PDB entry 8XMN | electron microscopy, 3.37 A resolution | chains A and B of the 3 polymer chains in the assembly

== Chain A ==
Name: Sodium channel protein type 9 subunit alpha
Organism: Homo sapiens
UniProt: Q15858 (SCN9A_HUMAN); residue numbers follow UniProt; this construct covers 1-1988
Sequence (2031 residues; row label = number of the first residue in the row; numbers below 1 keep their minus sign (Met-42 is residue -42)):
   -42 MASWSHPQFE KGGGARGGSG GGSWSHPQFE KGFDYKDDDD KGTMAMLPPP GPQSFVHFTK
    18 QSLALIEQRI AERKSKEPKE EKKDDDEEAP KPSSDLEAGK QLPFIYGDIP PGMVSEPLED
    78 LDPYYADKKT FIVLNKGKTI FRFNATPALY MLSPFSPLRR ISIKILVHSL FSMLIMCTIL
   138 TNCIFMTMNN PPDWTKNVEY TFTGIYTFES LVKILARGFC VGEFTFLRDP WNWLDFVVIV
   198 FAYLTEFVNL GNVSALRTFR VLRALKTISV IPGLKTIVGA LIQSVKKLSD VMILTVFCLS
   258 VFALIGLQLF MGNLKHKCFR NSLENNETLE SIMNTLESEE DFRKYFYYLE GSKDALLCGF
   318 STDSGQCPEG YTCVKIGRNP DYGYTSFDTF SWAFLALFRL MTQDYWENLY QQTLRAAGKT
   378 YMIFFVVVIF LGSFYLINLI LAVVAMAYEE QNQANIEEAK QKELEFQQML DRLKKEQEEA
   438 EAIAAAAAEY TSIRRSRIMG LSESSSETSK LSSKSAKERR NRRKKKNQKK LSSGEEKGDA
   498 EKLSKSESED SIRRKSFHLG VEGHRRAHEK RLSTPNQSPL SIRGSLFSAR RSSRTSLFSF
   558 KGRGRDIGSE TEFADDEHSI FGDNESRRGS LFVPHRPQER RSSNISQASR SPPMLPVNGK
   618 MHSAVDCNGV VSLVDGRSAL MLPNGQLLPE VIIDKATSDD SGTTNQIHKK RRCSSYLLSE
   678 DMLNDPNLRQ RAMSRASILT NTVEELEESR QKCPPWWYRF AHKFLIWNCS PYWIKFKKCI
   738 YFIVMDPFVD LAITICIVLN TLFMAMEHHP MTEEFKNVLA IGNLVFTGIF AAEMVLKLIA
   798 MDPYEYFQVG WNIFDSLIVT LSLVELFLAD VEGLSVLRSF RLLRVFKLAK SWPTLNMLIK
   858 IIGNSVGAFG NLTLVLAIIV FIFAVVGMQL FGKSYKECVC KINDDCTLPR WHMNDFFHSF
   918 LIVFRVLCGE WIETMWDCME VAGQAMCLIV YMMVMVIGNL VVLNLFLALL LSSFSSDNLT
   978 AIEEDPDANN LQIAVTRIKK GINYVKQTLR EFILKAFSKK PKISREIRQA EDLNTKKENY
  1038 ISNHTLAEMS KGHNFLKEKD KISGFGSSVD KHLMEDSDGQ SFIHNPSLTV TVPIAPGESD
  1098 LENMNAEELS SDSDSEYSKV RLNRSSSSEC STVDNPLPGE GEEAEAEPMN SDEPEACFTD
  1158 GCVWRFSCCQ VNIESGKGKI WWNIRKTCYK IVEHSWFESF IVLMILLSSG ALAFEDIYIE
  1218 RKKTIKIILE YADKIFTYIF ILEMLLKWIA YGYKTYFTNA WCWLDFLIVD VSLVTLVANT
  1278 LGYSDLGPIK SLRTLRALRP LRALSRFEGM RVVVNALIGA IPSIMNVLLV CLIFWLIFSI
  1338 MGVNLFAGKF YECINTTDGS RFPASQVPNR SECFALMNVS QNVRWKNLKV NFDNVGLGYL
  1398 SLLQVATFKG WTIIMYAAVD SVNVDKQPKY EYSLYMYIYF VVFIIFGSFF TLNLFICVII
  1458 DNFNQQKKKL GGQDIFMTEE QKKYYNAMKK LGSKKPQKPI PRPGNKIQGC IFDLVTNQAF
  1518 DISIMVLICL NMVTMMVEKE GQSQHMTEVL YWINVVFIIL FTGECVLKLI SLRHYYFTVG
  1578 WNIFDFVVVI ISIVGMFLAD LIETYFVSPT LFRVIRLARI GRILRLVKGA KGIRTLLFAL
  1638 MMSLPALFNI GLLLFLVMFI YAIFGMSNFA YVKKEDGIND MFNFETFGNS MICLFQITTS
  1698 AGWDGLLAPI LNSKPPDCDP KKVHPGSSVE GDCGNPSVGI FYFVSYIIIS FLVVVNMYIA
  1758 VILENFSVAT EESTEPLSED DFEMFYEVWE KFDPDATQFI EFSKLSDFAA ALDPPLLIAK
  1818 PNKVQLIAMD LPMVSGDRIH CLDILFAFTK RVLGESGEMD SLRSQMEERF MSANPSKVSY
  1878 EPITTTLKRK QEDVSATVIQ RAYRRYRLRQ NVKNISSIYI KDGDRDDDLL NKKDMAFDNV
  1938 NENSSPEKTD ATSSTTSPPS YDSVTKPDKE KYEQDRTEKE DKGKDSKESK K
Unresolved in the structure: -42 to 7, 35-46, 207-208, 423-727, 826-830, 1015-1174, 1769-1988
Sequence notes: initiating methionine (-42); expression tag (-41 to 0); variant Phe866 (Leu in Q15858), Cys1454 (Gly in Q15858)
Disulfides: Cys275-Cys324, Cys315-Cys330, Cys897-Cys903, Cys935-Cys944, Cys1350-Cys1370, Cys1715-Cys1730
Covalently attached groups: N-acetylglucosamine (NAG) linked to Asn283, Asn1352, Asn1366, Asn1375
Small-molecule neighbours:
  - 1-O-octadecyl-sn-glycero-3-phosphocholine (LPE), molecule 1: Ala762, Glu764, His765, Pro767, Leu1329, Leu1333, Asn1391, Tyr1396
  - 1-O-octadecyl-sn-glycero-3-phosphocholine (LPE), molecule 2: Ser1206, Gly1207, Ala1210, Phe1211, Asp1213, Tyr1215, Lys1219, Phe1304, Leu1649, Phe1652, Phe1656, Phe1684
  - 1-O-octadecyl-sn-glycero-3-phosphocholine (LPE), molecule 3: Ala1257, Trp1258, Leu1292, Leu1295, Leu1298, Val1311, Asn1312, Ile1315
  - 1-O-octadecyl-sn-glycero-3-phosphocholine (LPE), molecule 4: Ser1288, Thr1291, Leu1292, Leu1298, Leu1650, Val1654, Ile1657, Tyr1658, Phe1661, Asn1665, Val1735, Phe1738, Tyr1739, Ser1742
  - 1-O-octadecyl-sn-glycero-3-phosphocholine (LPE), molecule 5: Asn1732, Pro1733, Ser1734, Ile1737, Phe1738, Val1741, Ser1742, Ile1745
Swiss-Prot annotation at these positions:
  - site (Is directly targeted by the spider protoxin-II): Glu822, Asp827
  - modified residue: Ser1490 (Phosphoserine)
  - glycosylation (N-linked (GlcNAc...) asparagine): Asn209, Asn283, Asn1352, Asn1366, Asn1375
  - natural variant: Gln10 (Q10R: In PERYTHM), Ile62 (I62V: Found in a patient with febrile seizures; uncertain significance), Pro149 (P149Q: Found in a patient with febrile seizures; uncertain significance), Phe216 (F216S: In PERYTHM), Ser241 (S241T: In PERYTHM), Asn395 (N395K: In PERYTHM), Asn641 (N641Y: Found in patients with febrile seizures plus; uncertain significance), Cys710 (C710Y: Found in a patient with severe myoclonic epilepsy in infancy; uncertain significance), Ile859 (I859T: In PERYTHM), Leu869 (L869F: In PERYTHM; L869H: In PERYTHM), Arg907 (R907Q: In CIP), Arg1007 (R1007C: In PEXPD), 11 further natural variant entries in UniProt
  - mutagenesis: Glu406 (E406K: Hyperpolarizes the voltage dependence of activation by 10.6 mV and prolonges fast-inactivation duration when coexpressed with SCN1B and SCN2B), Glu764 (E764Q: 5-fold less blocked by the spider huwentoxin-IV), Ile778 (I778A: 5-fold less inhibited by the spider protoxin-II), Glu822 (E822A: No change in inhibition (IC(50)) by the spider protoxin-II, but has a significant impact on channel activation by shifiting the V(50) towart 0 mV when targeted by protoxin-II ...), Leu823 (L823A: 9-fold less inhibited by the spider protoxin-II), Phe824 (F824A: 4-fold less inhibited by the spider protoxin-II; F824C: Less inhibited by the spider protoxin-II), Leu825 (L825A: No change in inhibition by the spider protoxin-II; L825C: 19-fold less blocked by the spider huwentoxin-IV), Ala826 (A826L: 8-fold less inhibited by the spider protoxin-II), Asp827 (D827A: 13-fold less blocked by the spider huwentoxin-IV, 3-fold less inhibited by the spider protoxin-II, and has a significant impact on channel activation by shifiting the V(50) towart 0 mV when ...), Glu829 (E829C: 400-fold less blocked by the spider huwentoxin-IV), Thr1409 to Ile1410 (Important increase in inhibition by saxitoxin and little increase in inhibition by tetrodotoxin), Ser1490 (S1490A: Abolishes stimulation by agents that stimulate PKC activity; S1490D/E: Increases current amplitude), 3 further mutagenesis entries in UniProt

== Chain B ==
Name: Sodium channel subunit beta-1
Organism: Homo sapiens
UniProt: Q07699 (SCN1B_HUMAN); numbering as in UniProt (aligned over 1-218)
Sequence (230 residues; each row starts with the number of its first residue):
     1 MGRLLALVVG AALVSSACGG CVEVDSETEA VYGMTFKILC ISCKRRSETN AETFTEWTFR
    61 QKGTEEFVKI LRYENEVLQL EEDERFEGRV VWNGSRGTKD LQDLSIFITN VTYNHSGDYE
   121 CHVYRLLFFE NYEHNTSVVK KIHIEVVDKA NRDMASIVSE IMMYVLIVVL TIWLVAEMIY
   181 CYKKIAAATE TAAQENASEY LAITSESKEN CTGVQVAELE HHHHHHHHHH
Unresolved in the structure: 1-19, 193-230
Sequence notes: expression tag (219-230)
Disulfides: Cys21-Cys43, Cys40-Cys121
Covalently attached groups: N-acetylglucosamine (NAG) linked to Asn93, Asn110, Asn114, Asn135
Swiss-Prot annotation at these positions:
  - glycosylation (N-linked (GlcNAc...) asparagine): Asn93, Asn110, Asn114, Asn135
  - natural variant: Asp25 (D25N: Found in a patient with idiopathic childhood epilepsy), Arg85 (R85H: In ATFB13), Glu87 (E87Q: Found in a patient with non-specific cardiac conduction defects), Ile106 (I106T: In DEE52; uncertain significance), Cys121 (C121W: In GEFSP1), Arg125 (R125C: In DEE52; R125L: In GEFSP1), Asp153 (D153N: In ATFB13)

== Chain A / chain B interface ==
Pairs across the interface (53; chain A residue first):
  Arg277(A) - Tyr132(B)
  Arg300(A) - Glu130(B)
  Phe303(A) - Glu130(B)
  Tyr304(A) - Arg46(B)
  Tyr304(A) - Glu48(B)  hydrogen bond
  Tyr305(A) - Glu130(B)  hydrogen bond (backbone-side chain)
  Leu313(A) - Arg46(B)
  Gln323(A) - Arg45(B)  hydrogen bond
  Gln323(A) - Arg46(B)
  Cys324(A) - Arg45(B)
  Pro325(A) - Arg46(B)
  Pro325(A) - Phe129(B)  hydrophobic
  Glu326(A) - Lys44(B)
  Glu326(A) - Arg45(B)  hydrogen bond (side chain-backbone)
  Glu326(A) - Arg125(B)  salt bridge
  Glu326(A) - Leu127(B)
  Glu326(A) - Phe129(B)
  Glu326(A) - His134(B)  hydrogen bond (backbone-side chain)
  Gly327(A) - Tyr132(B)  hydrogen bond (backbone-side chain)
  Gly327(A) - His134(B)  hydrogen bond (backbone-side chain)
  Tyr328(A) - Phe129(B)
  Tyr328(A) - Tyr132(B)
  Arg372(A) - Arg46(B)
  Asn1180(A) - Tyr182(B)
  Asn1180(A) - Ile185(B)
  Thr1184(A) - Cys181(B)
  Thr1184(A) - Tyr182(B)
  Thr1184(A) - Ile185(B)
  Ile1214(A) - Val22(B)  hydrophobic
  Tyr1215(A) - Val22(B)  hydrophobic
  Glu1217(A) - Val24(B)
  Arg1218(A) - Val22(B)
  Arg1218(A) - Glu23(B)
  Arg1218(A) - Val24(B)
  Lys1220(A) - Asp25(B)
  Lys1220(A) - Glu27(B)  salt bridge
  Ile1224(A) - Ser156(B)
  Ile1224(A) - Ser159(B)
  Tyr1228(A) - Ser156(B)
  Tyr1228(A) - Ser159(B)
  Tyr1228(A) - Glu160(B)
  Tyr1228(A) - Met163(B)  hydrophobic
  Lys1231(A) - Met163(B)
  Ile1232(A) - Met163(B)  hydrophobic
  Tyr1235(A) - Thr171(B)
  Leu1243(A) - Leu174(B)  hydrophobic
  Asp1677(A) - Arg46(B)  salt bridge
  Glu1682(A) - Gly20(B)  hydrogen bond (side chain-backbone)
  His1721(A) - Gly20(B)
  Pro1722(A) - Gly20(B)
  Pro1722(A) - Val22(B)  hydrogen bond (backbone-backbone)
  Pro1722(A) - Asp103(B)
  Gly1723(A) - Val22(B)
Interface residues without a listed pair, chain A (42 interface residues in all): Asn278, Ser279, Lys301, Lys1183, Lys1187, Phe1197, Thr1221, Ile1225, Ile1236, Ala1667, Tyr1668
Interface residues without a listed pair, chain B (38 interface residues in all): Cys21, Ile41, Ser47, Thr49, Asn131, Ala155, Leu166, Ile167, Leu170, Trp173, Met178, Thr189

== Summary ==
42 residues of chain A face 38 of chain B across their interface; the contacts include 9 hydrogen bonds and 3
salt bridges. Polar contacts include Glu326(A)-Arg125(B), Lys1220(A)-Glu27(B) and Asp1677(A)-Arg46(B). Ligands
of chain A: 5 copies of 1-O-octadecyl-sn-glycero-3-phosphocholine.
Chain A is Sodium channel protein type 9 subunit alpha and chain B is Sodium channel subunit beta-1, both from
Homo sapiens; the structure, Voltage-gated sodium channel Nav1.7 variant M2, was determined by electron
microscopy together with 8XMM and 8XMO from the same study.
